PDB entry 4TQ1 | X-ray diffraction, 1.80 A resolution | chains A and B

Chain A:
Molecule: Autophagy protein 5
Organism: Homo sapiens
Reference sequence: Q9H1Y0 (ATG5_HUMAN); residue numbers follow UniProt; this construct covers 1-275
Chain sequence (289 residues; numbered -13 to 275; the number before each row is that of its first residue; numbers below 1 keep their minus sign (Met-13 is residue -13)):
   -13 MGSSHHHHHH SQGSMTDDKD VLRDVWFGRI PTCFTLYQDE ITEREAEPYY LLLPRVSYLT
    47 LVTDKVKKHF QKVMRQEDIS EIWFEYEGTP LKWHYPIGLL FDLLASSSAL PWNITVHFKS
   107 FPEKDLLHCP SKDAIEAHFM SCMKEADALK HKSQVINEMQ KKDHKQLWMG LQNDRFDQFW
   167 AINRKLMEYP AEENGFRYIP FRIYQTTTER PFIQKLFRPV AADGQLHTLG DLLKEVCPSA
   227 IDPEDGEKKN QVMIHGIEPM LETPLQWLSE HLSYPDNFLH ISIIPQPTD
Disordered / not traced: -13 to 2, 26-31, 61-65, 272-275
Differences from the reference sequence: expression tag (-13 to 0)

Chain B:
Molecule: Tectonin beta-propeller repeat-containing protein 1
Organism: Homo sapiens
Reference sequence: Q7Z6L1 (TCPR1_HUMAN); residues 573-610 here correspond to UniProt positions 503-540 (UniProt number = residue number - 70)
Chain sequence (39 residues; row label = number of the first residue in the row):
   572 MAQTAAWRKQ IFQQLTERTK RELENFRHYE QAVEQSVWV
Disordered / not traced: 572-573, 606-610
Differences from the reference sequence: expression tag (572)

How chain A and chain B interact:
Pairs across the interface (49):
  Asp3(A) with Phe583(B)
  Asp4(A) with Arg579(B), salt bridge
  Val7(A) with Phe583(B), hydrophobic
  Asp10(A) with Arg589(B), hydrogen bond (backbone-side chain)
  Gly14(A) with Arg589(B)
  Arg15(A) with Glu593(B); Gln602(B), hydrogen bond
  Pro17(A) with Glu593(B); Phe597(B), hydrophobic; Tyr600(B), hydrophobic
  Thr18(A) with Tyr600(B)
  Tyr35(A) with Glu601(B), hydrogen bond
  Tyr36(A) with Tyr600(B)
  Leu37(A) with Tyr600(B); Glu601(B); Ala603(B), hydrophobic
  Leu38(A) with Phe597(B); Tyr600(B), hydrophobic; Glu601(B), hydrogen bond (backbone-backbone); Gln602(B); Ala603(B), hydrogen bond (backbone-backbone)
  Leu39(A) with Ala603(B), hydrophobic
  Arg41(A) with Arg589(B); Glu593(B), salt bridge
  Val48(A) with Ala603(B); Val604(B), hydrophobic
  Lys51(A) with Glu601(B), salt bridge; Gln602(B), hydrogen bond (side chain-backbone); Ala603(B); Glu605(B), salt bridge
  Leu96(A) with Arg592(B); Phe597(B), hydrophobic
  Pro97(A) with Tyr600(B)
  Gln158(A) with Val604(B)
  Asp160(A) with Val604(B)
  His241(A) with Arg589(B), hydrogen bond (backbone-side chain)
  Gly242(A) with Arg592(B), hydrogen bond (backbone-side chain)
  Ile243(A) with Ile582(B), hydrophobic; Gln585(B); Leu586(B), hydrophobic
  Glu244(A) with Gln585(B), hydrogen bond (backbone-side chain)
  Pro245(A) with Ile582(B), hydrophobic
  Met246(A) with Ala577(B); Trp578(B), hydrophobic; Gln581(B)
  Thr249(A) with Trp578(B)
  Pro250(A) with Trp578(B)
  Trp253(A) with Trp578(B), hydrophobic; Arg579(B)
Also at the interface, not in a pair above, chain A (34 interface residues in all): Val11, Ile16, Pro40, Asn159, Glu248
Also at the interface, not in a pair above, chain B (19 interface residues in all): Leu594
The authors on this interface:
  - residue pairs: Asp10(A)-Arg589(B) (backbone contact), Arg15(A)-Gln602(B) (hydrogen bond), Leu38(A)-Glu601(B) (backbone contact), Arg41(A)-Glu593(B) (salt bridge), Lys51(A)-Gln602(B), Lys51(A)-Glu601(B), His241(A)-Arg589(B) (backbone contact), Thr249(A)-Trp578(B) (hydrophobic contact), Pro250(A)-Trp578(B) (hydrophobic contact), Trp253(A)-Trp578(B) (hydrophobic contact), Ala603(B)-Leu38(A) (backbone contact), Glu605(B)-Lys51(A)
  - interface residues, chain A: Val7(A), Ile243(A), Pro245(A)
  - interface residues, chain B: Ile582(B), Leu586(B)
  - hot spots on chain B (mutagenesis) - I582W, L586W, R589D: abolished binding to Autophagy protein 5 (chain A)
  - hot spots on chain B (mutagenesis) - A603F: decreased binding to Autophagy protein 5 (chain A)

Summary:
The interface between chain A and chain B involves 34 residues on one side and 19 on the other; the contacts
include 9 hydrogen bonds and 4 salt bridges. Polar pairs include Asp4(A)-Arg579(B), Arg41(A)-Glu593(B) and
Lys51(A)-Glu601(B). The authors report backbone contacts between Asp10(A) and Arg589(B), Leu38(A) and
Glu601(B) and His241(A) and Arg589(B) among others; a hydrogen bond between Arg15(A) and Gln602(B); a salt
bridge between Arg41(A) and Glu593(B). From the paper: I582W, L586W and R589D of chain B abolish binding to
Autophagy protein 5 (chain A); interface residues Val7(A), Ile243(A) and Ile582(B) among others.
Chain A is Autophagy protein 5 and chain B is Tectonin beta-propeller repeat-containing protein 1, both from
Homo sapiens; the structure, Crystal structure of human ATG5-TECAIR, was determined by X-ray diffraction
together with 4TQ0 from the same study.
